6MW3 - chains D and J of the 4 polymer chains in the assembly; structure by electron microscopy, 4.65 A resolution (low resolution: residue-level contacts below are approximate; hydrogen-bond / salt-bridge calls are withheld).

Chain D:
Name: Ribonucleoside-diphosphate reductase
Source organism: Bacillus subtilis
Notes: EC 1.17.4.1
UniProtKB: A0A162Q3J9 (A0A162Q3J9_BACIU); residues 1-700 here = UniProt positions 1-700
Sequence (700 residues; each row starts with the number of its first residue):
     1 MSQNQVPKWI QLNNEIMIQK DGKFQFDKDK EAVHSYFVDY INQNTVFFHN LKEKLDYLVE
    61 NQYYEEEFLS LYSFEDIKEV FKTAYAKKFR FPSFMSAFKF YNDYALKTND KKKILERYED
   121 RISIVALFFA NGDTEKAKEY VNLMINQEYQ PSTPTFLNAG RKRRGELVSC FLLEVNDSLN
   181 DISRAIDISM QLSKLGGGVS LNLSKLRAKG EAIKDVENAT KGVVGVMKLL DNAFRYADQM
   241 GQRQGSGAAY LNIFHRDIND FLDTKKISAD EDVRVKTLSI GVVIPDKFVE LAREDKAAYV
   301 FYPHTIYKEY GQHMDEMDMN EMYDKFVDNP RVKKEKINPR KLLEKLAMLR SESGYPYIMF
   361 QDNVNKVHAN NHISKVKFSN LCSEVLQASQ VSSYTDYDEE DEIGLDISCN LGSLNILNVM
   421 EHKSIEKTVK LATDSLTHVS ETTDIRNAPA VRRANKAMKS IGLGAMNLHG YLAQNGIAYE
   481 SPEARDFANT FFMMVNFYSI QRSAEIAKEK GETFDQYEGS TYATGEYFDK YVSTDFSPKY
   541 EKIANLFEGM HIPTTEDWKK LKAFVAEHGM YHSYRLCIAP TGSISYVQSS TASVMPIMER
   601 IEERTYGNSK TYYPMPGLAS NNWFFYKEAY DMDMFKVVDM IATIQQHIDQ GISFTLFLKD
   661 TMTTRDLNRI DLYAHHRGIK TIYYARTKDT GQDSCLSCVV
Disordered / not traced: 1-3, 163-165, 238-245, 688-700
Residues lining bound ligands:
  - 2'-deoxyadenosine 5'-triphosphate (DTP), molecule 1: V33, H34, F37, N42, K88, F89, R90, F91
  - 2'-deoxyadenosine 5'-triphosphate (DTP), molecule 2: D177, S178, L179, I182, R207, I213, K214, H304
  - 2'-deoxyadenosine 5'-triphosphate (DTP), molecule 3: K194, Y236, A237
Reported in the primary citation:
  - catalytic residues: C382, Y683, Y684 (citing earlier work)
  - specificity-determining residues: R117 (proposed by the authors, not directly observed)
  - allosteric site: H34, F37, N42, T45, F47, F48, H49, L51, K87 to P92, R117, E119 (by similarity / conservation)

Chain J:
Name: Ribonucleoside-diphosphate reductase NrdF beta subunit
Source organism: Bacillus subtilis
Sequence (8 residues; numbered 309 to 316; the number before each row is that of its first residue; X marks 8 residues of unknown identity (built as UNK)):
   309 XXXXXXXX

Chain D / chain J interface:
Chain D side of the interface, 7 residues: R293, M662, T663, T664, R665, N668, L672

Summary:
No residue of chain D is in contact with chain J. Ligands of chain D: 3 copies of 2'-deoxyadenosine
5'-triphosphate. The paper reports catalytic residues C382(D), Y683(D) and Y684(D); an allosteric site at
H34(D), F37(D) and N42(D) among others.
Chain D is Ribonucleoside-diphosphate reductase and chain J is Ribonucleoside-diphosphate reductase NrdF beta
subunit, both from Bacillus subtilis; the structure, EM structure of Bacillus subtilis ribonucleotide
reductase inhibited filament composed of NrdE alpha subunit and NrdF ..., was determined by electron
microscopy together with 6MT9, 6MV9, 6MVE and 6MYX from the same study.
